PDB entry 4QWE | X-ray diffraction, 2.20 A resolution | chains A and C of the 3 polymer chains in the assembly

# Chain A
Molecule: DNA polymerase IV
From: Sulfolobus solfataricus
Notes: EC 2.7.7.7
Reference sequence: Q97W02 (DPO4_SULSO); residues 1-341 here = UniProt positions 1-341
Chain sequence (349 residues; each row starts with the number of its first residue):
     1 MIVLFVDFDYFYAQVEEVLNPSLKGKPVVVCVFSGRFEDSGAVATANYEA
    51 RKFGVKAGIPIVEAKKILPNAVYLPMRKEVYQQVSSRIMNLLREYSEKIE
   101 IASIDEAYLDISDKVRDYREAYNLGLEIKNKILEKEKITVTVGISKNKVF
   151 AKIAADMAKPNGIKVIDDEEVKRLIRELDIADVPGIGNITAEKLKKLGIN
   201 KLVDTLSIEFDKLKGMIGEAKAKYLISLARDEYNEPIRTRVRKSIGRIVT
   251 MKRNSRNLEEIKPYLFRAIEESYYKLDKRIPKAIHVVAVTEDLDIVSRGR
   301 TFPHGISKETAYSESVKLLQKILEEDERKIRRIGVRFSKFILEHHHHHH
Unresolved in the structure: 342-349
Differences from the reference sequence: expression tag (342-349)
UniProt features mapped onto this chain:
  - active site: Glu106
  - binding site (Mg(2+)): Asp7, Asp105
  - site: Tyr12 (Substrate discrimination)
Ion coordination: Ca2+ site 1: Asp7, Glu106 (together with FTD); Ca2+ site 2: Asp7, Phe8, Asp105 (together with FTD); Ca2+ site 3: Ala181, Ile186
Small-molecule neighbours: FTD ([(2R,5S)-5-(4-amino-5-fluoro-2-oxo-3,6-dihydropyrimidin-1(2H)-yl)-1,3-oxathiolan-2-yl]methyl trihydrogen diphosphate): Asp7, Phe8, Asp9, Tyr10, Phe11, Tyr12, Ala44, Thr45, Ala46, Arg51, Ala57, Gly58, Ile104, Asp105, Lys159

# Chain C
Molecule: 13-nt DNA strand
Sequence (13 nucleotides; row label = number of the first residue in the row):
     1 GGCTACAGGACTC

# Chain A / chain C interface
Residue-residue contacts (22; chain A residue first):
  Ser103(A) - DC13(C)  hydrogen bond to the phosphate
  Asp105(A) - DC13(C)  phosphate contact
  Glu106(A) - DC13(C)  sugar contact
  Lys152(A) - DC13(C)  salt bridge to the phosphate
  Pro184(A) - DT12(C)  phosphate contact
  Gly185(A) - DC11(C)  phosphate contact
  Gly185(A) - DT12(C)  hydrogen bond to the phosphate
  Ile186(A) - DC11(C)  phosphate contact
  Ile186(A) - DT12(C)  hydrogen bond to the phosphate
  Gly187(A) - DC11(C)  hydrogen bond to the phosphate
  Asn188(A) - DC11(C)  phosphate contact
  Ile189(A) - DA10(C)  phosphate contact
  Ile189(A) - DC11(C)  phosphate contact
  Thr190(A) - DA10(C)  phosphate contact
  Thr190(A) - DC11(C)  hydrogen bond to the phosphate
  Val296(A) - DG8(C)  phosphate contact
  Ser297(A) - DA7(C)  sugar contact
  Ser297(A) - DG8(C)  hydrogen bond to the phosphate
  Arg298(A) - DA7(C)  salt bridge to the phosphate
  Arg298(A) - DG8(C)  salt bridge to the phosphate
  Gly299(A) - DA7(C)  hydrogen bond to the phosphate
  Thr301(A) - DC6(C)  hydrogen bond to the phosphate
Interface residues without a listed pair, chain A (21 interface residues in all): Val183, Lys221, Ile295, Arg300, Lys339

# Overview
Chain A and chain C form an interface of 21 and 7 residues respectively, with 8 hydrogen bonds and 3 salt
bridges. Among the polar pairs are Ser103(A)-DC13(C), Gly185(A)-DT12(C) and Ile186(A)-DT12(C). Bound to chain
A: compound FTD.
Chain A is DNA polymerase IV (Sulfolobus solfataricus) and chain C is a 13-nt DNA strand; the structure,
TERNARY CRYSTAL STRUCTURES of A Y-FAMILY DNA POLYMERASE DPO4 FROM SULFOLOBUS SOLFATARICUS IN COMPLEX WITH DNA
..., was determined by X-ray diffraction (same publication as 4QW8, 4QW9, 4QWA, 4QWB, 4QWC and 4QWD).
